PDB entry 6EQD | X-ray diffraction, 1.70 A resolution | chain A

== Chain A ==
Molecule: Poly(ethylene terephthalate) hydrolase
From: Ideonella sakaiensis
Notes: EC 3.1.1.101
Reference sequence: A0A0K8P6T7 (PETH_IDESA); residues 1-290 here = UniProt positions 1-290
Chain sequence (298 residues; each row starts with the number of its first residue):
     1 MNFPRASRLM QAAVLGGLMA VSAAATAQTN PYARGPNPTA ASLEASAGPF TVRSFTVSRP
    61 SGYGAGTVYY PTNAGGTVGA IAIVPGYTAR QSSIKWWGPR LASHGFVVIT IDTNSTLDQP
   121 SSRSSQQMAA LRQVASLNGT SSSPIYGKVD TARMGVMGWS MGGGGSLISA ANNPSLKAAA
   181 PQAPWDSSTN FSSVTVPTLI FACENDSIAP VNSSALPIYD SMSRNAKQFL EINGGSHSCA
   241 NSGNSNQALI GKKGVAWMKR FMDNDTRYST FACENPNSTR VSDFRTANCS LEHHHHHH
Not modelled in the structure: 1-28, 292-298
Construct notes: expression tag (291-298)
Cystine bridges: Cys-203/Cys-239, Cys-273/Cys-289
Reported in the primary citation:
  - conformationally variable residues (side-chain flip): Trp-185
  - mutagenesis - W185A: decreased catalytic activity on PET

== Summary ==
The paper reports that W185A reduces catalytic activity on PET; conformational variability at Trp-185.
Chain A is Poly(ethylene terephthalate) hydrolase (Ideonella sakaiensis); the structure, Crystal structure of
a polyethylene terephthalate degrading hydrolase from Ideonella sakaiensis collected at long wavelength, was
determined by X-ray diffraction together with 6EQE, 6EQF, 6EQG and 6EQH from the same study.
